6XZQ - chains I and A of the 8 polymer chains in the assembly; structure by electron microscopy, 3.60 A resolution.

Chain I:
Molecule: 47-nt RNA strand
Sequence (47 nucleotides; numbered 1 to 47; the number before each row is that of its first residue):
     1 AGUAGAAACA AGGGUAUUUU UCUUUACUAG UCUACCCUGC UUUUGCU
Not modelled in the structure: 15-34, 40-47

Chain A:
Protein: Polymerase acidic protein
Organism: Influenza C virus (strain C/Johannesburg/1/1966)
Notes: EC 3.1.-.-
UniProt: Q9IMP5 (PA_INCJH); numbering as in UniProt (aligned over 1-709)
Sequence (709 residues; numbered 1 to 709; the number before each row is that of its first residue):
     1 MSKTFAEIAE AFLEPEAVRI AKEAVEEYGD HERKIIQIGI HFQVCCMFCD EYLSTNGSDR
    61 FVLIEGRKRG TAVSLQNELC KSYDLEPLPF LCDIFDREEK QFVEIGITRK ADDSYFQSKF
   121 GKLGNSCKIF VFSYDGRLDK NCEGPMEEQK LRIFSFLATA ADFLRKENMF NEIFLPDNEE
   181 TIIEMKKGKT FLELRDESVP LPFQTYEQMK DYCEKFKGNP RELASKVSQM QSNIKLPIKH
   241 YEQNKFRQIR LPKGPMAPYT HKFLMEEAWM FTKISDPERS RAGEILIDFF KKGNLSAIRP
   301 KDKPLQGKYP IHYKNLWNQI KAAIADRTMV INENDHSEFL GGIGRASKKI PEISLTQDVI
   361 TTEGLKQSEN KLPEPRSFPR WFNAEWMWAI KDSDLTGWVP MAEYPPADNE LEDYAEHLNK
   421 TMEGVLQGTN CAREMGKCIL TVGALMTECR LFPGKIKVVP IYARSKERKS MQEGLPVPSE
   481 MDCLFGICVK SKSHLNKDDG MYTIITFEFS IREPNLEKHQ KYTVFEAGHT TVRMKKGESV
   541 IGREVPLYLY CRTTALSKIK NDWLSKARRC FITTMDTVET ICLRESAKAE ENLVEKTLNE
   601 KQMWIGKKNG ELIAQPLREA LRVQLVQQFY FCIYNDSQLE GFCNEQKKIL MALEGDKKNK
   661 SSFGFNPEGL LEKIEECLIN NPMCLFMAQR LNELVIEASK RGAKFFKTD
Not modelled in the structure: 1, 533-542, 708-709
Swiss-Prot annotation at these positions:
  - motif: Arg-109 to Gly-124 (Nuclear localization signal 1 (NLS1)), Lys-166 to Ser-228 (Nuclear localization signal 2 (NLS2))
  - binding site (Mn(2+)): His-41, Glu-65, Asp-93, Glu-104, Ile-105

Chain I / chain A interface:
Residue-residue contacts (33):
  A1(I) / Tyr-309(A)  sugar contact
  A1(I) / Phe-339(A)  sugar contact
  A1(I) / Leu-340(A)  base contact
  A1(I) / Arg-345(A)  base contact
  A1(I) / Thr-503(A)  base contact
  G2(I) / Met-501(A)  base contact
  G2(I) / Thr-553(A)  hydrogen bond to the sugar
  G2(I) / Thr-554(A)  sugar contact
  G2(I) / Ala-555(A)  sugar contact
  U3(I) / Met-501(A)  sugar contact
  U3(I) / Lys-521(A)  salt bridge to the phosphate
  U3(I) / Ala-555(A)  sugar contact
  A4(I) / Asp-636(A)  phosphate contact
  G5(I) / Asp-636(A)  phosphate contact
  G5(I) / Ser-637(A)  hydrogen bond to the phosphate
  G5(I) / Gln-638(A)  base contact
  A6(I) / Asn-370(A)  phosphate contact
  A6(I) / Pro-373(A)  base contact
  A7(I) / Asn-370(A)  hydrogen bond to the phosphate
  A8(I) / Lys-497(A)  sugar contact
  C9(I) / Lys-497(A)  sugar contact
  C9(I) / Met-501(A)  sugar contact
  A10(I) / Gly-342(A)  hydrogen bond to the sugar
  A10(I) / Arg-345(A)  base contact
  A11(I) / Gly-342(A)  phosphate contact
  A11(I) / Ile-343(A)  phosphate contact
  A11(I) / Ala-346(A)  phosphate contact
  A11(I) / His-494(A)  stacking on the base
  A11(I) / Asn-496(A)  hydrogen bond to the base
  G39(I) / Arg-450(A)  sugar contact
  G39(I) / His-494(A)  hydrogen bond to the base
  G39(I) / Leu-495(A)  sugar contact
  G39(I) / Asn-496(A)  hydrogen bond to the base
Other interface residues (no listed pair), chain A (30 interface residues in all): Gly-341, Gly-344, Ser-347, Lys-371, Pro-453, Lys-560, Ile-679

In short:
The interface between chain I and chain A involves 12 residues on one side and 30 on the other; the contacts
include 7 hydrogen bonds, 1 salt bridge and 1 aromatic stacking contact. Polar contacts include
A11(I)/Asn-496(A), G39(I)/His-494(A) and G39(I)/Asn-496(A).
Chain I is a 47-nt RNA strand and chain A is Polymerase acidic protein (Influenza C virus (strain
C/Johannesburg/1/1966)); the structure, Influenza C virus polymerase in complex with human ANP32A - Subclass
1, was determined by electron microscopy (same publication as 6XZD, 6XZG, 6XZP, 6XZR and 6Y0C).
